Entry 4KB7 (X-ray diffraction, 1.85 A resolution); this record covers chain A.

# Chain A
Name: HCV Polymerase
Source organism: Hepatitis C virus
Notes: EC 2.7.7.48; fragment: HCV Polymerase 1-572
Reference sequence: P26663 (POLG_HCVBK); residues 1-570 here correspond to UniProt positions 2420-2989 (UniProt number = residue number + 2419)
Sequence (580 residues; numbered -1 to 578; the number before each row is that of its first residue; numbers below 1 keep their minus sign (Met-1 is residue -1)):
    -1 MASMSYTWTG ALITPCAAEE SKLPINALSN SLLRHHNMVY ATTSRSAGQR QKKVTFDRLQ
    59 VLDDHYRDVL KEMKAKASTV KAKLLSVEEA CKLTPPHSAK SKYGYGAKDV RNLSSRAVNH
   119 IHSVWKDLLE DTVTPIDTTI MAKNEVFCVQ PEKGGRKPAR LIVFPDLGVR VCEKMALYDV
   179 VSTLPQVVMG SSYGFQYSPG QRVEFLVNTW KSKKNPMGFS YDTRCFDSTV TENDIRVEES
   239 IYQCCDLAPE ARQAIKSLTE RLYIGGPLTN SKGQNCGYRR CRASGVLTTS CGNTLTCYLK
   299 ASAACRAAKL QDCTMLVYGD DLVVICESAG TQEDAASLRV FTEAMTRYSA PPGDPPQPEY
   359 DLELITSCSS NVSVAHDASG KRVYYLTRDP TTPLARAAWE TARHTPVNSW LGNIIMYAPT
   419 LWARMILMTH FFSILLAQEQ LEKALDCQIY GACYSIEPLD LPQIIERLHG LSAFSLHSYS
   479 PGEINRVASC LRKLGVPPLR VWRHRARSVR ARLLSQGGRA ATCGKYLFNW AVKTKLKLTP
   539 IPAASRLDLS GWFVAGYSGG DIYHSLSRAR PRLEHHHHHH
Not modelled in the structure: -1 to 0, 149-153, 539-551, 564-578
Differences from the reference sequence: expression tag (-1 to 0, 571-578); engineered mutation Gln47 (Leu2466 in P26663), Tyr101 (Phe2520 in P26663), Arg114 (Lys2533 in P26663), Tyr316 (Asn2735 in P26663)
Small-molecule neighbours: 690 (5-cyclopropyl-2-(4-fluorophenyl)-6-[{2-[(3R)-1-hydroxy-1,3-dihydro-2,1-benzoxaborol-3-yl]ethyl}(methylsulfonyl)amino]-N-methyl-1-benzofuran-3-carboxamide): Gly192, Phe193, Pro197, Arg200, Leu204, Leu314, Val315, Tyr316, Asp319, Leu320, Val321, Leu360, Ile363, Ser365, Cys366, Ser368, Asn369, Leu384, Gly410, Asn411, Met414, Tyr415, Gln446, Tyr448
UniProt features mapped onto this chain:
  - binding site (Mg(2+)): Asp220, Asp318, Asp319
  - modified residue (Phosphoserine): Ser29, Ser42

# Overview
Ligands of chain A: compound 690. From UniProt: 3 Mg2+-binding residues.
Chain A is HCV Polymerase (Hepatitis C virus); the structure, HCV NS5B GT1B N316Y with CMPD 32, was determined
by X-ray diffraction (same publication as 4KHR, 4KE5, 4KHM, 4KAI and 4KBI).
